5JKM - chains C and E of the 6 polymer chains in the assembly; structure by X-ray diffraction, 1.80 A resolution.

[Chain C (and E)]
Name: Ferritin heavy chain
Source organism: Homo sapiens
Notes: EC 1.16.3.1; chain E of this document is another copy of the same molecule, construct and numbering; everything in this record applies to it too
Reference sequence: P02794 (FRIH_HUMAN); residues 0-182 here correspond to UniProt positions 1-183 (UniProt number = residue number + 1)
Chain sequence (183 residues; each row starts with the number of its first residue; numbering starts at 0):
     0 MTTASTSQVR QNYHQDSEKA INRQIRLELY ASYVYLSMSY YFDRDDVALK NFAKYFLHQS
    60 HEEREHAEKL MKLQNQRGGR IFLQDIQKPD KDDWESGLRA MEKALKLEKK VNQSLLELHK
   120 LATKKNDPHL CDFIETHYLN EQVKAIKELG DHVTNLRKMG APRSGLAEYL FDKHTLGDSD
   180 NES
Unresolved in the structure: 0-4, 177-182
Differences from the reference sequence: engineered mutation Lys-18 (Ala19 in P02794), Arg-25 (Asn26 in P02794), Gln-86 (Lys87 in P02794), Lys-90 (Cys91 in P02794), Arg-98 (Asn99 in P02794), Lys-102 (Cys103 in P02794), Lys-105 (His106 in P02794), Lys-109 (Asn110 in P02794), Lys-123 (Asp124 in P02794), Arg-162 (Glu163 in P02794)
Curated features (UniProtKB/Swiss-Prot):
  - binding site (Fe cation): Glu-27, Glu-62, His-65, Glu-107, Gln-141
  - site: Arg-22 (Essential for association with cargo receptor NCOA4)
  - modified residue: Met-0 (N-acetylmethionine), Thr-1 (N-acetylthreonine), Ser-178 (Phosphoserine), Ser-182 (Phosphoserine)
Ion coordination: Fe ion: Glu-27, Glu-62, His-65; Mg2+ near Gln-58 (its only coordinating residue here)

[Chain C / chain E interface]
Pairs across the interface (24):
  Asp-42(C) / Lys-146(E)  hydrogen bond (backbone-side chain)
  Asp-44(C) / Lys-146(E)
  Asp-44(C) / Gly-149(E)
  Asp-44(C) / Asp-150(E)
  Asp-44(C) / Thr-153(E)  hydrogen bond (backbone-side chain)
  Asp-45(C) / Thr-153(E)
  Asp-45(C) / Lys-157(E)  hydrogen bond (backbone-side chain)
  Val-46(C) / Thr-153(E)
  Val-46(C) / Lys-157(E)
  Ala-47(C) / Asp-150(E)
  Ala-47(C) / Asn-154(E)  hydrogen bond (backbone-side chain)
  Leu-48(C) / Asn-154(E)
  Gly-164(C) / Lys-157(E)
  Leu-165(C) / Lys-157(E)
  Leu-165(C) / Met-158(E)  hydrophobic
  Tyr-168(C) / Asn-154(E)
  Tyr-168(C) / Met-158(E)  hydrophobic
  Tyr-168(C) / Leu-169(E)
  Tyr-168(C) / Phe-170(E)
  Tyr-168(C) / His-173(E)
  Tyr-168(C) / Thr-174(E)  hydrogen bond
  Lys-172(C) / His-173(E)  hydrogen bond (side chain-backbone)
  Lys-172(C) / Thr-174(E)  hydrogen bond
  His-173(C) / His-173(E)
Other interface residues (no listed pair), chain C (13 interface residues in all): Arg-43, Leu-169

[In short]
Chain C and chain E form an interface of 13 and 11 residues respectively; the contacts include 7 hydrogen
bonds. Polar pairs include Asp-42(C)/Lys-146(E), Asp-44(C)/Thr-153(E) and Asp-45(C)/Lys-157(E). Glu-27(C),
Glu-62(C) and His-65(C) form the Fe ion site. From UniProt: 5 Fe cation-binding residues on chain C.
Chain C and chain E are both Ferritin heavy chain (Homo sapiens); the structure, Binary crystal structure of
positively and negatively supercharged variants Ftn(pos) and Ftn(neg) from human heavy chain ..., was
determined by X-ray diffraction (same publication as 5JKL).
